3RIW - chain A; structure by X-ray diffraction, 2.37 A resolution.

== Chain A ==
Molecule: Ascorbate peroxidase
Source organism: Leishmania major
Notes: EC 1.11.1.11; fragment: C-terminal catalytic domain
UniProt: Q4Q3K2 (Q4Q3K2_LEIMA); residues 35-303 here = UniProt positions 35-303
Amino-acid sequence (271 residues; each row starts with the number of its first residue):
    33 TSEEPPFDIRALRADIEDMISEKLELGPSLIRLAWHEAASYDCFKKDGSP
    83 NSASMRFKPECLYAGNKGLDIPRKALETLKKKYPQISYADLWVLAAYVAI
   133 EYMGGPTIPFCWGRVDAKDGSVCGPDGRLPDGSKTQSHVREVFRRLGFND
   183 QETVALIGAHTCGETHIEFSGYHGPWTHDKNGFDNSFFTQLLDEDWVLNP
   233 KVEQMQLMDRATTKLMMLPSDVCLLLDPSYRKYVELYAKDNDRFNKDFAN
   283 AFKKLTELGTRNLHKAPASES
Disordered / not traced: 33, 301-303
Construct notes: expression tag (33-34); engineered mutation Thr-197 (Cys in Q4Q3K2)
Metal / ion sites: Ca2+: Glu-69, Ser-72, Ser-81, Ser-86, Glu-92; heme Fe near His-192 (its only coordinating residue here); K+: Thr-193, Thr-209, Asp-211, Gly-214, Ser-218
Small-molecule neighbours: heme (HEM): Glu-57, Pro-60, Ser-61, Ile-63, Arg-64, Trp-67, Pro-162, Asp-163, Gly-164, Val-171, Phe-175, Leu-188, Ile-189, Ala-191, His-192, Cys-194, Gly-195, Glu-196, Thr-197, His-198, Phe-201, Ser-202, Tyr-204, Trp-208, Leu-250, Ser-252, Phe-280, Phe-284
From the paper describing this entry:
  - K+ coordination: Thr-193, Thr-209, Asp-211, Gly-214, Ser-218
  - Ca2+ coordination: Glu-69, Ser-72, Ser-81, Ser-86, Glu-92
  - catalytic residues: Trp-208
  - mutagenesis - W208F: decreased catalytic activity on cytochrome c
  - specificity-determining residues: Phe-201 (proposed by the authors, not directly observed)

== Overview ==
Chain A binds heme. The Ca2+ site is built by Glu-69, Ser-72, Ser-81, Ser-86 and Glu-92. Thr-193, Thr-209,
Asp-211, Gly-214 and Ser-218 coordinate K+. The paper reports the catalytic residue Trp-208; W208F reduces
catalytic activity on cytochrome c.
Chain A is Ascorbate peroxidase (Leishmania major); the structure, The Crystal Structure of Leishmania major
Peroxidase mutant C197T, was determined by X-ray diffraction (same publication as 3RIV).
